Entry 6S1C (X-ray diffraction, 6.10 A resolution (low resolution: residue-level contacts below are approximate; hydrogen-bond / salt-bridge calls are withheld)); this record covers chains B and D of the 4 polymer chains in the assembly.

# Chain B
Name: Sister chromatid cohesion protein DCC1
Organism: Saccharomyces cerevisiae (strain ATCC 204508 / S288c)
UniProtKB: P25559 (DCC1_YEAST); residue numbers follow UniProt; this construct covers 1-380
Amino-acid sequence (380 residues; row label = number of the first residue in the row):
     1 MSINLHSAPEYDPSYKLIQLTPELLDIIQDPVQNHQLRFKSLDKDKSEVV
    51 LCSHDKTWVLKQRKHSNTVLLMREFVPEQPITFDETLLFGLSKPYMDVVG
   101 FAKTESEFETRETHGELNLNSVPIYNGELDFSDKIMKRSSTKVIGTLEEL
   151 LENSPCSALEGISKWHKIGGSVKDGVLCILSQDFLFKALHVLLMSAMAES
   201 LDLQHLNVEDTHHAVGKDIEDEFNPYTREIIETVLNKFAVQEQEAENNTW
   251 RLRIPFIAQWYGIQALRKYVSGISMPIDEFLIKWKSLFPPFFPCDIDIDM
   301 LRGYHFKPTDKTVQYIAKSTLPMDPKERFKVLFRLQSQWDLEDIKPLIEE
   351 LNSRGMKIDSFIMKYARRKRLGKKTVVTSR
Disordered / not traced: 1, 122-142, 172-177, 242-248, 308-310
Reported in the primary citation:
  - mutagenesis - K364A/R367A/R380A: decreased binding to DNA polymerase epsilon catalytic subunit A

# Chain D
Name: Chromosome transmission fidelity protein 18
Organism: Saccharomyces cerevisiae (strain ATCC 204508 / S288c)
UniProtKB: P49956 (CTF18_YEAST); residue numbers follow UniProt; this construct covers 713-741
Amino-acid sequence (33 residues; each row starts with the number of its first residue):
   709 GAMGNQTVKIWVKYNEGFSNAVRKNVTWNNLWE
Disordered / not traced: 709-717
Sequence notes: expression tag (709-712)
Reported in the primary citation:
  - mutagenesis - V730R/R731A/K732A: decreased binding to DNA polymerase epsilon catalytic subunit A

# Chain B / chain D interface
Contacting residue pairs (34; chain B residue first):
  K16(B) - L739(D)
  F39(B) - W736(D)
  S41(B) - W736(D)
  D43(B) - W736(D)
  K44(B) - W736(D)
  K44(B) - N737(D)
  D45(B) - N737(D)
  K46(B) - T735(D)
  S47(B) - T735(D)
  S47(B) - W736(D)
  E48(B) - V734(D)
  V49(B) - V734(D)
  V49(B) - T735(D)
  V49(B) - W736(D)
  V49(B) - L739(D)
  L60(B) - V734(D)
  L60(B) - L739(D)
  K61(B) - K732(D)
  K61(B) - N733(D)
  K61(B) - V734(D)
  Q62(B) - K732(D)
  Q62(B) - V734(D)
  Q62(B) - N738(D)
  R63(B) - N728(D)
  R63(B) - A729(D)
  R63(B) - R731(D)
  K64(B) - A729(D)
  H65(B) - S727(D)
  S66(B) - N723(D)
  S66(B) - S727(D)
  N67(B) - F726(D)
  F108(B) - L739(D)
  E109(B) - R731(D)
  R111(B) - R731(D)
Also at the interface, not in a pair above, chain B (22 interface residues in all): K40
Also at the interface, not in a pair above, chain D (17 interface residues in all): G725, V730, W740

# Summary
22 residues of chain B face 17 of chain D across their interface. The paper reports that K364A/R367A/R380A of
chain B reduce binding to DNA polymerase epsilon catalytic subunit A; V730R/R731A/K732A of chain D reduce
binding to DNA polymerase epsilon catalytic subunit A.
Chain B is Sister chromatid cohesion protein DCC1 and chain D is Chromosome transmission fidelity protein 18,
both from Saccharomyces cerevisiae (strain ATCC 204508 / S288c); the structure, P3221 crystal form of the
Ctf18-1-8/Pol2(1-528) complex, was determined by X-ray diffraction (same publication as 6S2E and 6S2F).
